Entry 8FOG (X-ray diffraction, 2.29 A resolution); this record covers chains A and T of the 3 polymer chains in the assembly.

# Chain A
Name: DNA polymerase eta
From: Homo sapiens
Notes: EC 2.7.7.7
UniProtKB: Q9Y253 (POLH_HUMAN); residues 1-432 here = UniProt positions 1-432
Amino-acid sequence (432 residues; row label = number of the first residue in the row):
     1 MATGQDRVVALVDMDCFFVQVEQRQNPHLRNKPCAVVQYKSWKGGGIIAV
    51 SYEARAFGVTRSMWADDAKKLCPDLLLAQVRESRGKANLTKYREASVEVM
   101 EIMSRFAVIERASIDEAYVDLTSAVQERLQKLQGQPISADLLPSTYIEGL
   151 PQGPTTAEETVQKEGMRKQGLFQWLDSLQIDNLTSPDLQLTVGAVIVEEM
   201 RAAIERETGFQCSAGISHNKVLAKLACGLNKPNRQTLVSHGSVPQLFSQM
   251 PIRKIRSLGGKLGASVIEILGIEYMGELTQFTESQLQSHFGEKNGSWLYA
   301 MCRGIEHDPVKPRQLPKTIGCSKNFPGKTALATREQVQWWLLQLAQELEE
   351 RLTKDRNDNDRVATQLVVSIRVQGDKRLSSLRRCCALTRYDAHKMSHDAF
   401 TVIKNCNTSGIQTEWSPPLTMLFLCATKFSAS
Not modelled in the structure: 1, 155-159
Ion coordination: Ca2+: Asp13, Met14, Asp115 (together with 2'-deoxyinosine 5'-triphosphate)
Small-molecule neighbours: 2'-deoxyinosine 5'-triphosphate (Y43): Asp13, Met14, Asp15, Cys16, Phe17, Phe18, Ile48, Ala49, Tyr52, Arg55, Arg61, Ile114, Asp115, Glu116, Lys231
Swiss-Prot annotation at these positions:
  - binding site (Mg(2+)): Asp13, Met14, Asp115, Glu116
  - binding site (Mn(2+)): Asp13, Met14, Asp115, Glu116
  - binding site (a 2'-deoxyribonucleoside 5'-triphosphate): Arg61
  - natural variant: Val37 (deletion: In XPV), Leu75 (deletion: In XPV), Arg93 (R93P: In XPV), Arg111 (R111H: In XPV), Thr122 (T122P: In XPV), Gly153 (G153D: In a breast cancer sample), Thr191 (T191P: In XPV), Gly263 (G263V: In XPV), Val266 (V266D: In XPV), Gly295 (G295R: In XPV), Arg361 (R361S: In XPV)
  - mutagenesis: Tyr52 (Y52A/F: Reduces DNA polymerase activity; Y52E: Reduces DNA polymerase activity. Increases fidelity of replication and reduces translesion bypass), Arg61 (R61A: Reduces enzymatic activity by two-thirds), Ser62 (S62G: Increased DNA polymerase activity and translesion bypass compared to wild-type), Ala68 (A68S/V: Severe reduction in thymine dimer translesion bypass), Asn324 to Pro326 (Reduces binding to chromatin and to monoubiquitinated PCNA. Abolishes binding to monoubiquitinated PCNA; when associated with 705-E--H-713 Del)

# Chain T
Molecule: DNA template
Sequence (12 nucleotides; each row starts with the number of its first residue):
     1 CATTCTCACACT
Not modelled in the structure: 1
Small-molecule neighbours: 2'-deoxyinosine 5'-triphosphate (Y43): DT3, DT4, DC5

# Chain A / chain T interface
Residue-residue contacts (37):
  Gln38(A) with DT3(T), base contact; DT4(T), hydrogen bond to the sugar
  Tyr39(A) with DT4(T), phosphate contact; DC5(T), hydrogen bond to the phosphate
  Trp42(A) with DA2(T), stacking on the base
  Gly46(A) with DT3(T), base contact
  Ile47(A) with DT3(T), base contact
  Ile48(A) with DT3(T), base contact
  Ser62(A) with DT3(T), base contact
  Trp64(A) with DA2(T), sugar contact; DT3(T), base contact
  Lys86(A) with DC5(T), hydrogen bond to the phosphate; DT6(T), salt bridge to the phosphate
  Arg93(A) with DC7(T), salt bridge to the phosphate
  Arg111(A) with DC7(T), sugar contact
  Arg313(A) with DA8(T), salt bridge to the phosphate
  Pro316(A) with DA8(T), phosphate contact
  Lys317(A) with DC7(T), phosphate contact; DA8(T), hydrogen bond to the phosphate; DC9(T), salt bridge to the phosphate
  Thr318(A) with DC7(T), phosphate contact; DA8(T), hydrogen bond to the phosphate
  Ile319(A) with DC7(T), phosphate contact
  Gly320(A) with DT6(T), sugar contact; DC7(T), hydrogen bond to the phosphate
  Cys321(A) with DT6(T), phosphate contact
  Ser322(A) with DC5(T), sugar contact; DT6(T), hydrogen bond to the phosphate
  Lys323(A) with DC5(T), phosphate contact
  Asn324(A) with DT4(T), sugar contact; DC5(T), hydrogen bond to the phosphate
  Pro326(A) with DA2(T), base contact; DT4(T), phosphate contact
  Gly327(A) with DA2(T), phosphate contact
  Thr329(A) with DA2(T), base contact
  Arg351(A) with DC7(T), salt bridge to the phosphate
  Leu378(A) with DT6(T), base contact
Other interface residues (no listed pair), chain A (29 interface residues in all): Arg61, Lys311, Lys328

# In short
The interface between chain A and chain T involves 29 residues on one side and 8 on the other; the contacts
include 8 hydrogen bonds, 5 salt bridges and 1 aromatic stacking contact. Polar contacts include
Gln38(A)-DT4(T), Tyr39(A)-DC5(T) and Lys86(A)-DC5(T).
Here chain A is DNA polymerase eta (Homo sapiens) and chain T is DNA template. Entry 8FOG (Crystal structure
of human DNA polymerase eta incorporating dITP across dT) was determined by X-ray diffraction.
